3MGS - chains G and I of the 10 polymer chains in the assembly; structure by X-ray diffraction, 3.15 A resolution.

[Chain G]
Name: Histone H2A
Source organism: Xenopus laevis
Reference sequence: Q6AZJ8 (Q6AZJ8_XENLA); residues 1-119 here correspond to UniProt positions 2-120 (UniProt number = residue number + 1)
Chain sequence (119 residues; row label = number of the first residue in the row):
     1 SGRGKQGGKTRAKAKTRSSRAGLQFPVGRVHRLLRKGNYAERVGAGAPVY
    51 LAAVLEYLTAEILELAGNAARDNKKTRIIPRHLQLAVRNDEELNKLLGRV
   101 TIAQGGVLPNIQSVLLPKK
Not modelled in the structure: 1-12, 119

[Chain I]
Molecule: 147-nt DNA strand
Sequence (147 nucleotides; each row starts with the number of its first residue; numbers below 1 keep their minus sign (DA-73 is residue -73)):
   -73 ATCAATATCCACCTGCAGATACTACCAAAAGTGTATTTGGAAACTGCTCC
   -23 ATCAAAAGGCATGTTCAGCTGGAATCCAGCTGAACATGCCTTTTGATGGA
    27 GCAGTTTCCAAATACACTTTTGGTAGTATCTGCAGGTGGATATTGAT
Metal / ion sites: Cs+ site 1: DT-66, DC-65 (shared with 2 residues of chain J); Cs+ site 2: DT-60, DG-59; Mn2+ site 1: DG-35, DG-34; Cs+ site 3: DT-26, DC-25; Mn2+ site 2 near DG-3 (its only coordinating residue here); Cs+ site 4: DC11 (shared with 1 residue of chain J); Cs+ site 5 near DC15 (its only coordinating residue here); Cs+ site 6: DC16 (shared with 1 residue of chain J); Mn2+ site 3 near DG27 (its only coordinating residue here); Mn2+ site 4 near DG48 (its only coordinating residue here); Mn2+ site 5 near DG61 (its only coordinating residue here); Cs+ site 7: DT67, DA68 (shared with 1 residue of chain J)

[Chain G / chain I interface]
Contacting residue pairs (18):
  Lys13(G) - DT45(I)  base contact
  Lys13(G) - DT46(I)  hydrogen bond to the base
  Lys13(G) - DT47(I)  sugar contact
  Arg29(G) - DG48(I)  hydrogen bond to the phosphate
  Arg29(G) - DG49(I)  salt bridge to the phosphate
  Arg35(G) - DT39(I)  salt bridge to the phosphate
  Arg42(G) - DA38(I)  hydrogen bond to the sugar
  Arg42(G) - DT39(I)  phosphate contact
  Val43(G) - DA38(I)  phosphate contact
  Val43(G) - DT39(I)  hydrogen bond to the phosphate
  Gly44(G) - DA38(I)  phosphate contact
  Ala45(G) - DA38(I)  hydrogen bond to the phosphate
  Lys75(G) - DC59(I)  phosphate contact
  Lys75(G) - DA60(I)  salt bridge to the phosphate
  Thr76(G) - DG58(I)  sugar contact
  Thr76(G) - DC59(I)  hydrogen bond to the phosphate
  Arg77(G) - DG58(I)  sugar contact
  Arg77(G) - DC59(I)  hydrogen bond to the phosphate
Also at the interface, not in a pair above, chain G (13 interface residues in all): Thr16, Glu41, Lys74

[Overview]
13 residues of chain G face 10 of chain I across their interface, with 7 hydrogen bonds and 3 salt bridges.
Among the polar pairs are Lys13(G)-DT46(I), Arg42(G)-DA38(I) and Arg29(G)-DG48(I). DT-66(I) and DC-65(I)
coordinate Cs+ site 1. DT-60(I) and DG-59(I) form the Cs+ site 2.
Here chain G is Histone H2A (Xenopus laevis) and chain I is a 147-nt DNA strand. Entry 3MGS (Binding of Cesium
ions to the Nucleosome Core particle) was determined by X-ray diffraction, deposited together with 3MGP, 3MGQ
and 3MGR.
